Entry 7KIN (electron microscopy, 2.74 A resolution); this record covers chains D and P of the 10 polymer chains in the assembly.

== Chain D ==
Protein: DNA-directed RNA polymerase subunit beta'
Source organism: Mycobacterium tuberculosis
Notes: EC 2.7.7.6
UniProt: A0A045J9E2 (A0A045J9E2_MYCTX); residues 1-1316 here = UniProt positions 1-1316
Chain sequence (1318 residues; each row starts with the number of its first residue; numbers below 1 keep their minus sign (Gly-1 is residue -1)):
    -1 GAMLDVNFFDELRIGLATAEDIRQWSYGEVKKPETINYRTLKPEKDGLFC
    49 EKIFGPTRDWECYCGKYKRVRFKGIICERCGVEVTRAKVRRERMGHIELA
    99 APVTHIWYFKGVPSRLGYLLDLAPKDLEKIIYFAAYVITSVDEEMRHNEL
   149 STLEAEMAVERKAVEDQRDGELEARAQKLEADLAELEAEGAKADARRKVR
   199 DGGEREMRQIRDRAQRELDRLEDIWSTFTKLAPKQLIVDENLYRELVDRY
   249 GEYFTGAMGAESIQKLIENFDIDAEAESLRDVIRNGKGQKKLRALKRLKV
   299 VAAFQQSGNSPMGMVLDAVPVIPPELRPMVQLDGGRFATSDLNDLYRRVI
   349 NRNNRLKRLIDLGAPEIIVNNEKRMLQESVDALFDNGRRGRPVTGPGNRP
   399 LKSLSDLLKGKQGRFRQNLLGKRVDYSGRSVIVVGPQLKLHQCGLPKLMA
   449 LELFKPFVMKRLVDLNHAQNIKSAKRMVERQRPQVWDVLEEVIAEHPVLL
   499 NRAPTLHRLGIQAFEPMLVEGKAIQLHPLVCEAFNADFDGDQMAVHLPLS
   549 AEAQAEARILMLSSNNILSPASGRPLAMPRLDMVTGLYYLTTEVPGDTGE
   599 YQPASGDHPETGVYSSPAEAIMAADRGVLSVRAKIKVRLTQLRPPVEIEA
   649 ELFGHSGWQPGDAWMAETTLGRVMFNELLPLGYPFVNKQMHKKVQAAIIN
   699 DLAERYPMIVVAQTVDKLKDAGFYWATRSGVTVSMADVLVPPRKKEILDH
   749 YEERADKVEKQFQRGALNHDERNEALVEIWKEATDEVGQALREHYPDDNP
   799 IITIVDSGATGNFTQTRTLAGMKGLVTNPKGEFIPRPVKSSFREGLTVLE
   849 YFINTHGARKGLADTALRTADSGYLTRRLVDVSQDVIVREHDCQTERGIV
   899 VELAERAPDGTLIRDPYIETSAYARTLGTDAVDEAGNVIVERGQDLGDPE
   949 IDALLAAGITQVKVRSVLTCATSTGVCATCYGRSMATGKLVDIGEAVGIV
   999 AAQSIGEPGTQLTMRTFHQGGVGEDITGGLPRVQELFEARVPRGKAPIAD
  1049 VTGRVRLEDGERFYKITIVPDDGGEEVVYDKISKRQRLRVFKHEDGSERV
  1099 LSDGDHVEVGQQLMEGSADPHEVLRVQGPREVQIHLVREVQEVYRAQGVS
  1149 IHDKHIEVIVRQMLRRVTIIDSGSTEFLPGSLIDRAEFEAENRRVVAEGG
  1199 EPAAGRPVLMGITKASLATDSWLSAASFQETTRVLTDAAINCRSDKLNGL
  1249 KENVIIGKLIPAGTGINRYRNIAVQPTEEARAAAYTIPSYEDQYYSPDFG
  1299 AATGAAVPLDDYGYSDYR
Unresolved in the structure: 1015-1022, 1091-1096, 1283-1316
Construct notes: expression tag (-1 to 0)
Bound ions: Zn2+ site 1: Cys60, Cys62, Cys75, Cys78; Mg2+: Asp535, Asp537, Asp539; Zn2+ site 2: Cys891, Cys968, Cys975, Cys978

== Chain P ==
Molecule: 100-nt DNA strand
Sequence (100 nucleotides; each row starts with the number of its first residue):
    64 AATGCCATCTCCAGGCTGGCAGCAGAATGCGACCTGGAGGTTAACCGGTG
   114 GCAGCAGCTGACCACAACCGATTTTCTGACCTGCGCGTTTGCCGGTACAG
Unresolved in the structure: 64-75, 92-103, 137-163

== Chain D / chain P interface ==
Contacting residue pairs (8):
  Val110(D) with DG88(P), sugar contact
  Arg414(D) with DT91(P), salt bridge to the phosphate
  Tyr872(D) with DA90(P), sugar contact; DT91(P), sugar contact
  Gln1227(D) with DA90(P), phosphate contact
  Glu1228(D) with DA89(P), sugar contact; DA90(P), hydrogen bond to the phosphate
  Arg1231(D) with DA89(P), sugar contact
Also at the interface, not in a pair above, chain D (9 interface residues in all): Arg37, Lys108, Lys285
Also at the interface, not in a pair above, chain P (6 interface residues in all): DT80, DC115

== In short ==
9 residues of chain D and 6 residues of chain P are in contact, with 1 hydrogen bond and 1 salt bridge. Among
the polar pairs are Glu1228(D)-DA90(P) and Arg414(D)-DT91(P). Cys60(D), Cys62(D), Cys75(D) and Cys78(D) form
the Zn2+ site 1.
Chain D is DNA-directed RNA polymerase subunit beta' (Mycobacterium tuberculosis) and chain P is a 100-nt DNA
strand; the structure, Mycobacterium tuberculosis WT RNAP transcription open promoter complex with WhiB7
promoter, was determined by electron microscopy, deposited together with 7KIF and 7KIM.
